PDB entry 9BPK | electron microscopy, 2.10 A resolution | chains F and T of the 24 polymer chains in the assembly

Chain F (and T):
Protein: Ferritin light chain
Organism: Homo sapiens
Notes: chain T of this document is another copy of the same molecule, construct and numbering; everything in this record applies to it too
UniProt: P02792 (FRIL_HUMAN); residues 5-178 here correspond to UniProt positions 2-175 (UniProt number = residue number - 3)
Sequence (174 residues; row label = number of the first residue in the row):
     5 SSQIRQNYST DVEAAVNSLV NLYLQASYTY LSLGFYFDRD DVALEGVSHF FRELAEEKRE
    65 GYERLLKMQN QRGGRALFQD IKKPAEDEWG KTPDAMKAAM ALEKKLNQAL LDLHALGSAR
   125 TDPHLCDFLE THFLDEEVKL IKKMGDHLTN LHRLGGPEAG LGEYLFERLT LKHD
Unresolved in the structure: 177-178
From the paper describing this entry:
  - mutagenesis - H177DEL/D178DEL: abolished binding to iron oxide NP

Chain F / chain T interface:
Pairs across the interface - 66 pairs, chain F then chain T:
  Ser6(F) - Asp44(T)  hydrogen bond
  Gln7(F) - Asp44(T)  hydrogen bond (backbone-side chain)
  Ile8(F) - Asp44(T)
  Leu28(F) - Tyr32(T)  hydrophobic
  Leu28(F) - Leu35(T)  hydrophobic
  Tyr32(F) - Leu28(T)  hydrophobic
  Tyr32(F) - Phe82(T)  hydrophobic
  Tyr32(F) - Gln83(T)  hydrogen bond (side chain-backbone)
  Tyr32(F) - Ile85(T)  hydrophobic
  Leu35(F) - Leu28(T)  hydrophobic
  Leu35(F) - Tyr66(T)  hydrophobic
  Leu35(F) - Leu70(T)  hydrophobic
  Ser36(F) - Phe82(T)
  Phe39(F) - Glu67(T)
  Phe39(F) - Leu70(T)  hydrophobic
  Phe39(F) - Lys71(T)
  Phe39(F) - Asn74(T)  hydrogen bond (backbone-side chain)
  Asp42(F) - Asn74(T)  hydrogen bond
  Arg43(F) - Asn74(T)
  Arg43(F) - Arg79(T)
  Asp44(F) - Ser6(T)  hydrogen bond
  Asp44(F) - Gln7(T)  hydrogen bond (backbone-side chain)
  Asp44(F) - Ile8(T)
  Asp44(F) - Gly77(T)
  Asp44(F) - Arg79(T)  salt bridge
  Asp45(F) - Ser6(T)
  Asp45(F) - Arg79(T)  salt bridge
  Arg56(F) - Glu67(T)  salt bridge
  Arg63(F) - Arg63(T)
  Arg63(F) - Glu67(T)  salt bridge
  Tyr66(F) - Leu35(T)  hydrophobic
  Tyr66(F) - Arg63(T)
  Glu67(F) - Phe39(T)
  Glu67(F) - Arg56(T)  salt bridge
  Glu67(F) - Arg63(T)  salt bridge
  Leu70(F) - Leu35(T)  hydrophobic
  Leu70(F) - Phe39(T)  hydrophobic
  Lys71(F) - Phe39(T)
  Lys71(F) - Asp42(T)  salt bridge
  Asn74(F) - Phe39(T)  hydrogen bond (side chain-backbone)
  Asn74(F) - Asp42(T)  hydrogen bond
  Asn74(F) - Arg43(T)
  Gly77(F) - Asp44(T)
  Arg79(F) - Arg43(T)
  Arg79(F) - Asp44(T)  salt bridge
  Arg79(F) - Asp45(T)  salt bridge
  Leu81(F) - Asp91(T)
  Phe82(F) - Tyr32(T)  hydrophobic
  Phe82(F) - Ser36(T)
  Phe82(F) - Lys87(T)
  Phe82(F) - Pro88(T)
  Gln83(F) - Tyr32(T)  hydrogen bond (backbone-side chain)
  Gln83(F) - Lys87(T)  hydrogen bond
  Asp84(F) - Ile85(T)
  Asp84(F) - Lys86(T)
  Asp84(F) - Lys87(T)  salt bridge
  Ile85(F) - Tyr32(T)  hydrophobic
  Ile85(F) - Asp84(T)
  Ile85(F) - Ile85(T)  hydrogen bond (backbone-backbone)
  Lys86(F) - Asp84(T)
  Lys87(F) - Phe82(T)
  Lys87(F) - Gln83(T)
  Lys87(F) - Asp84(T)  hydrogen bond (backbone-side chain)
  Pro88(F) - Phe82(T)
  Asp91(F) - Leu81(T)
  Asp91(F) - Phe82(T)  hydrogen bond (side chain-backbone)
Interface residues without a listed pair, chain F (31 interface residues in all): Asn25
Interface residues without a listed pair, chain T (33 interface residues in all): Asn25, Gly78, Ala80

Overview:
The interface between chain F and chain T involves 31 residues on one side and 33 on the other; the contacts
include 14 hydrogen bonds and 10 salt bridges. Among the polar pairs are Asp44(F)-Arg79(T), Asp45(F)-Arg79(T)
and Arg56(F)-Glu67(T). From the paper: H177DEL/D178DEL of chain F abolish binding to iron oxide NP.
Chain F and chain T are both Ferritin light chain (Homo sapiens); the structure, Human light chain ferritin
reacted with iron (3 Fe2+ to ferritin monomer ratio). Reconstruction of particles ..., was determined by
electron microscopy (same publication as 9BPI, 9BPJ and 9BQ5).
